Entry 9G2W (electron microscopy, 3.60 A resolution); this record covers chains A and B.

[Chain A (and B)]
Name: Endophilin-B1
Organism: Homo sapiens
Notes: chain B of this document is another copy of the same molecule, construct and numbering; everything in this record applies to it too
UniProt: Q9Y371 (SHLB1_HUMAN); residues 1-365 here = UniProt positions 1-365
Chain sequence (365 residues; each row starts with the number of its first residue):
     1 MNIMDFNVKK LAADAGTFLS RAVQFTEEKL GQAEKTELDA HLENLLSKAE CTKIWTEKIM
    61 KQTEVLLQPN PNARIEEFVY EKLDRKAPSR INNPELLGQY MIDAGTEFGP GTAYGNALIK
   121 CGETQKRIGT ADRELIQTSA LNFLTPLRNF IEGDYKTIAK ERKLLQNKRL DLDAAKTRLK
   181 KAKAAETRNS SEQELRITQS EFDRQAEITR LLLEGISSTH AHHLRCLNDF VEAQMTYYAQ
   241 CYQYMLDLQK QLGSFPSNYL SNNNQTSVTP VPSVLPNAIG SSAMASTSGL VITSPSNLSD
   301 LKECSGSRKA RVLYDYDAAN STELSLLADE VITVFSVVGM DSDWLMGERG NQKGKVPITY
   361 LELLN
Not modelled in the structure: 1-10, 253-365 (chain B: 1-12, 31-34, 253-365)
UniProt features mapped onto this chain:
  - region: M1 to E37 (Required for membrane binding), M1 to L30 (Membrane-binding amphipathic helix)
  - modified residue: M1 (N-acetylmethionine), T145 (Phosphothreonine)
  - mutagenesis: V8 (V8M: Abolishes interaction with BAX), T145 (T145A: Reduced CDK5-mediated phosphorylation and impaired dimerization; T145E: Spontaneous dimerization)
What the authors report for this chain:
  - conformationally variable residues (helix shift): G153, G215

[How chain A and chain B interact]
Residue-residue contacts - 70 pairs, chain A then chain B:
  C51(A) - F108(B)  hydrophobic
  T52(A) - F108(B)
  W55(A) - D103(B)
  W55(A) - A104(B)  hydrophobic
  W55(A) - E107(B)
  W55(A) - F108(B)  hydrophobic
  Q62(A) - N93(B)
  Q62(A) - L96(B)
  Q62(A) - L97(B)
  Q62(A) - Y100(B)
  T63(A) - L97(B)
  V65(A) - N93(B)
  L66(A) - N93(B)
  L66(A) - P94(B)
  L66(A) - L97(B)  hydrophobic
  P69(A) - P69(B)  hydrophobic
  N70(A) - P71(B)
  P71(A) - N70(B)
  P71(A) - N72(B)
  N72(A) - P71(B)
  N72(A) - N72(B)
  N93(A) - Q62(B)
  N93(A) - V65(B)
  N93(A) - L66(B)
  P94(A) - L66(B)
  L96(A) - Q62(B)
  L97(A) - I59(B)
  L97(A) - Q62(B)
  L97(A) - T63(B)
  Y100(A) - W55(B)
  Y100(A) - K58(B)
  M101(A) - L227(B)  hydrophobic
  D103(A) - W55(B)
  A104(A) - W55(B)  hydrophobic
  E107(A) - C51(B)  hydrogen bond
  E107(A) - W55(B)
  F108(A) - T52(B)
  F108(A) - W55(B)  hydrophobic
  Y114(A) - H223(B)
  Y114(A) - L224(B)
  A117(A) - L224(B)  hydrophobic
  A117(A) - L227(B)  hydrophobic
  L118(A) - L227(B)  hydrophobic
  Q125(A) - Q234(B)
  I128(A) - Y238(B)
  H223(A) - Y114(B)
  L224(A) - Y114(B)  hydrophobic
  L224(A) - A117(B)  hydrophobic
  L227(A) - A117(B)  hydrophobic
  L227(A) - L118(B)  hydrophobic
  L227(A) - C121(B)  hydrophobic
  V231(A) - L248(B)  hydrophobic
  E232(A) - Q249(B)  hydrogen bond
  Q234(A) - Q125(B)
  Q234(A) - M245(B)
  M235(A) - Y242(B)  hydrophobic
  M235(A) - M245(B)  hydrophobic
  M235(A) - L246(B)  hydrophobic
  M235(A) - Q249(B)
  Y238(A) - I128(B)
  Y238(A) - C241(B)  hydrophobic
  Y238(A) - M245(B)  hydrophobic
  A239(A) - Y242(B)  hydrophobic
  C241(A) - Y238(B)  hydrophobic
  Y242(A) - A239(B)  hydrophobic
  M245(A) - V231(B)
  M245(A) - Q234(B)
  M245(A) - M235(B)
  M245(A) - Y238(B)  hydrophobic
  L252(A) - N228(B)
Also at the interface, not in a pair above, chain A (48 interface residues in all): K58, I59, A113, C121, H220, Y237, L246, L248, Q249
Also at the interface, not in a pair above, chain B (48 interface residues in all): M101, A113, H220, E232, Y237

[Summary]
The chain A/chain B interface involves 48 residues from each chain, with 2 hydrogen bonds. Polar pairs include
E107(A)-C51(B) and E232(A)-Q249(B). Curated annotation (UniProt) lists 2 mutagenesis sites on chain A. From
the paper: conformational variability at G153(A) and G215(A).
Both chains are Endophilin-B1 (Homo sapiens). Entry 9G2W (Endophilin B1 dimer bound to nanodisc edge) was
determined by electron microscopy together with 9G2R and 9G2U from the same study.
